PDB entry 9NE6 | electron microscopy, 3.11 A resolution | chains A and P of the 6 polymer chains in the assembly

# Chain A
Molecule: DNA polymerase epsilon catalytic subunit A
Organism: Homo sapiens
Notes: EC 2.7.7.7, 3.1.11.-
UniProt: Q07864 (DPOE1_HUMAN); residue numbers follow UniProt; this construct covers 1-1200
Amino-acid sequence (1200 residues; numbered 1 to 1200; the number before each row is that of its first residue):
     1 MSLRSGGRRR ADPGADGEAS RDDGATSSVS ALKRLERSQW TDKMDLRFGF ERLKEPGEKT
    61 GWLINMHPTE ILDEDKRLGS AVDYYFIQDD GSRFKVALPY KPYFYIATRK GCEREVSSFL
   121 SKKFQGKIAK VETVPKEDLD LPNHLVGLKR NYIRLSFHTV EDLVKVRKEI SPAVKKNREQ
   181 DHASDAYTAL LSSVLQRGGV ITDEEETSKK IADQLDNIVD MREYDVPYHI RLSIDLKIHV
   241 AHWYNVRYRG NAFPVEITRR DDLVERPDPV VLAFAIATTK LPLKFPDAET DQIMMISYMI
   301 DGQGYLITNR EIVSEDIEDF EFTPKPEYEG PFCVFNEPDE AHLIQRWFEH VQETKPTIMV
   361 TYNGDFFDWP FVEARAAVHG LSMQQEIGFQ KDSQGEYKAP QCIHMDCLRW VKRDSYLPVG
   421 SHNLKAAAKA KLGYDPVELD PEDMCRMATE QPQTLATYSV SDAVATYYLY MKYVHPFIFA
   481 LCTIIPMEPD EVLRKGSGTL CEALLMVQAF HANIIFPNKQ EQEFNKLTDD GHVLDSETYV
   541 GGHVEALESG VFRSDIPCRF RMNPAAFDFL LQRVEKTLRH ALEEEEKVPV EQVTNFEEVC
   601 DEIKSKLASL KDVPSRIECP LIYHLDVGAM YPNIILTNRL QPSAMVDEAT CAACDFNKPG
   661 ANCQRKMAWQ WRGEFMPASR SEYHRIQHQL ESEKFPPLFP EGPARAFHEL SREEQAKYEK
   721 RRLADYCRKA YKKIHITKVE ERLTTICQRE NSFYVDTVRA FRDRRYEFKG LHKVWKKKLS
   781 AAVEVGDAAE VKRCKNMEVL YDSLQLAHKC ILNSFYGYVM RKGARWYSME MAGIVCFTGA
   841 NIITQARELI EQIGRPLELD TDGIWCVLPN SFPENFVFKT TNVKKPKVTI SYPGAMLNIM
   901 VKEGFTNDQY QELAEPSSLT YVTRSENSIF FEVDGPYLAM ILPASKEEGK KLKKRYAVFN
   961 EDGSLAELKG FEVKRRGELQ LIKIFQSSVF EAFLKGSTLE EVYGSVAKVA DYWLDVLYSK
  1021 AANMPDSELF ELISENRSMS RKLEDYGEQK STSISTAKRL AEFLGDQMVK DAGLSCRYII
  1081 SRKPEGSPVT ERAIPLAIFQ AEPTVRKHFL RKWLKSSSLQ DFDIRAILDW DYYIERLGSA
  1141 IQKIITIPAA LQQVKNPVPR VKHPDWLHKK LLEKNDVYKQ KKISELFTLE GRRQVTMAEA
Disordered / not traced: 1-26, 182-212, 868, 1199-1200
Differences from the reference sequence: conflict Ala275 (Asp in Q07864), Ala277 (Glu in Q07864)
Bound ions: 4Fe-4S cluster Fe: Cys651, Cys654, Cys663, Cys747
Residues lining bound ligands: 4Fe-4S cluster (SF4): Leu145, Val646, Cys651, Cys654, Phe656, Asn657, Cys663, Gln664, Thr745, Cys747, Arg749
From the paper describing this entry:
  - binding site for the 33-nt DNA strand (chain P): Pro286, Gly420, Leu424, Pro441, Met444, Arg672, Glu674, Lys950, Arg976, Ser1038, Ser1040
  - binding site for the 47-nt DNA strand: Phe285, Phe366, Arg409, Lys733, His735, Lys974
  - disease-associated variants - P286K, P286R: decreased catalytic activity (citing earlier work)
  - conformationally variable residues (loop rearrangement): Lys950, Arg975

# Chain P
Molecule: 33-nt DNA strand
Sequence (33 nucleotides; row label = number of the first residue in the row):
     1 TGAGGTTCAG CAAGGTGATG CTTTAGATTT TTT
Disordered / not traced: 1-8

# Chain A / chain P interface
Residue-residue contacts (34; chain A residue first):
  Ile276(A) with DT33(P), sugar contact
  Ala277(A) with DT33(P), phosphate contact
  Thr278(A) with DT33(P), phosphate contact
  Phe285(A) with DT32(P), base contact; DT33(P), base contact
  Pro286(A) with DT33(P), base contact
  Tyr362(A) with DT31(P), phosphate contact; DT32(P), sugar contact
  Asn363(A) with DT31(P), hydrogen bond to the base; DT32(P), hydrogen bond to the sugar
  Phe367(A) with DT32(P), sugar contact; DT33(P), sugar contact
  Gly420(A) with DT31(P), phosphate contact
  Asn423(A) with DT31(P), hydrogen bond to the phosphate; DT32(P), phosphate contact
  Leu424(A) with DT32(P), hydrogen bond to the phosphate
  Pro441(A) with DT33(P), base contact
  Met444(A) with DT33(P), phosphate contact
  Tyr458(A) with DT33(P), phosphate contact
  Asp462(A) with DT33(P), phosphate contact
  Arg672(A) with DT23(P), salt bridge to the phosphate
  Glu674(A) with DT23(P), phosphate contact; DT24(P), phosphate contact
  Glu947(A) with DT22(P), phosphate contact
  Lys951(A) with DT23(P), base contact
  Lys974(A) with DT29(P), sugar contact; DT30(P), salt bridge to the phosphate
  Arg975(A) with DT30(P), phosphate contact; DT31(P), salt bridge to the phosphate
  Arg976(A) with DT30(P), base contact; DT31(P), base contact
  Arg1037(A) with DT29(P), salt bridge to the phosphate
  Ser1038(A) with DT29(P), hydrogen bond to the phosphate
  Tyr1046(A) with DA27(P), phosphate contact
Also at the interface, not in a pair above, chain A (32 interface residues in all): His422, Lys946, Glu948, Gly949, Lys950, Ser1040, Arg1041
Also at the interface, not in a pair above, chain P (11 interface residues in all): DC21, DT28

# In short
32 residues of chain A face 11 of chain P across their interface, with 5 hydrogen bonds and 4 salt bridges.
Polar pairs include Asn363(A)-DT31(P), Asn363(A)-DT32(P) and Asn423(A)-DT31(P). The paper reports a binding
site for the 33-nt DNA strand (chain P) at Pro286(A), Gly420(A) and Leu424(A) among others; P286K and P286R of
chain A reduce catalytic activity.
Here chain A is DNA polymerase epsilon catalytic subunit A (Homo sapiens) and chain P is a 33-nt DNA strand.
Entry 9NE6 (Human polymerase epsilon bound to PCNA and DNA with an in-situ-generated mismatch in the
mismatch-editing state) was determined by electron microscopy (same publication as 9NE7, 9NE8, 9NE9 and 9NEA).
